PDB entry 8DYY | electron microscopy, 3.62 A resolution | chains I and Q of the 19 polymer chains in the assembly

Chain I:
Molecule: Circumsporozoite protein
Organism: Plasmodium falciparum
Amino-acid sequence (278 residues; row label = number of the first residue in the row; numbers below 1 keep their minus sign (Tyr-91 is residue -91)):
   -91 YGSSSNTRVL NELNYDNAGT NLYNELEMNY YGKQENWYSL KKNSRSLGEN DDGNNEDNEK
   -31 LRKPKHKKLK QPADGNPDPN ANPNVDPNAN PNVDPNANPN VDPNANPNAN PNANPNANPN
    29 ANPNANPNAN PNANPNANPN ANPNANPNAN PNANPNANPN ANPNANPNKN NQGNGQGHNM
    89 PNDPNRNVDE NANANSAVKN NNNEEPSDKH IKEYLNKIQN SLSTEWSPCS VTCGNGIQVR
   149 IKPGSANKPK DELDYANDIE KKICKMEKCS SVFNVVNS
Disordered / not traced: -91 to 1, 74-186

Chain Q:
Molecule: 334 Fab heavy chain
Organism: Homo sapiens
Notes: antibody fragment or engineered binder
Amino-acid sequence (227 residues; numbered 1 to 217 plus 10 insertion-coded residues; the number before each row is that of its first residue; a row labelled like 82A-82C holds insertion residues (82A, then the next letters in order)):
     1 QVQLVESGGG VVQPGRSLTL SCAASGFTFS NYGMHWVRQT PGKGLAWVAI IW
   52A Y
    53 DGSKTYYEDS VKGRFTISRD NSKNTLYLQM
82A-82C NSL
    83 RVDDTAVYYC ARVRHSSS
100A-100F RHGSAF
   101 DLWGQGTLVT VSSASTKGPS VFPLAPSSKS TSGGTAALGC LVKDYFPEPV TVSWNSGALT
   161 SGVHTFPAVL QSSGLYSLSS VVTVPSSSLG TQTYICNVNH KPSNTKVDKK VEPKSCD
Disordered / not traced: 1, 114-217
Disulfide bonds: Cys22-Cys92

Interface between chain I and chain Q:
Residue-residue contacts (26; chain I residue first):
  Ala49(I) with Tyr58(Q)
  Asn50(I) with Arg100A(Q)
  Pro51(I) with Trp52(Q); Tyr58(Q)
  Asn52(I) with His100B(Q)
  Ala53(I) with Trp52(Q); Arg100A(Q)
  Asn54(I) with Trp52(Q); Ser98(Q), hydrogen bond; Ser100(Q), hydrogen bond (side chain-backbone); Arg100A(Q), hydrogen bond (backbone-backbone); Gly100C(Q)
  Pro55(I) with Gly33(Q); Trp52(Q); Tyr52A(Q); Val95(Q), hydrophobic
  Asn56(I) with Asn31(Q); Tyr32(Q); Gly33(Q); Tyr52A(Q); Val95(Q); Arg96(Q), hydrogen bond (side chain-backbone); His97(Q); Ser98(Q)
  Ala57(I) with Asn31(Q), hydrogen bond (backbone-backbone); Tyr52A(Q)
Also at the interface, not in a pair above, chain Q (15 interface residues in all): Ile50

Overview:
Chain I and chain Q form an interface of 9 and 15 residues respectively; the contacts include 5 hydrogen
bonds. Polar pairs include Asn54(I)-Ser98(Q), Asn54(I)-Ser100(Q) and Asn56(I)-Arg96(Q).
Here chain I is Circumsporozoite protein (Plasmodium falciparum) and chain Q is 334 Fab heavy chain (Homo
sapiens). Entry 8DYY (Cryo-EM structure of 334 Fab in complex with recombinant shortened Plasmodium falciparum
circumsporozoite protein (rsCSP)) was determined by electron microscopy together with 8DYW, 8DYX, 8DZ4 and
8EKF from the same study.
